4JYD - chain A; structure by X-ray diffraction, 1.71 A resolution.

Chain A:
Protein: Fefe-hydrogenase maturase
Source organism: Thermotoga maritima
Reference sequence: Q9X0Z6 (Q9X0Z6_THEMA); numbering as in UniProt (aligned over 1-348)
Sequence (348 residues; each row starts with the number of its first residue):
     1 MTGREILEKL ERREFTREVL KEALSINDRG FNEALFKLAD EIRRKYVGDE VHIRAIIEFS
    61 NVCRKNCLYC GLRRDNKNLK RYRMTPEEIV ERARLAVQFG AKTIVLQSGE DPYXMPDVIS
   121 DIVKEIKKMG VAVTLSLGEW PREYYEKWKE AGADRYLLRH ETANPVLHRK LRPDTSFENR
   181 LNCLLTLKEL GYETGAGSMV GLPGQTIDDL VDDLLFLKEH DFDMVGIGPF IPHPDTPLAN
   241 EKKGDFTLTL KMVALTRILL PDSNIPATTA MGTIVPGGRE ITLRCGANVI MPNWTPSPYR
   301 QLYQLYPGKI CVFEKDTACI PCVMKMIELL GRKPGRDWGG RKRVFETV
Unresolved in the structure: 348
Modified positions: OTY (2-hydroxy-L-tyrosine) at position 114
Metal / ion sites: 4Fe-4S cluster Fe: Cys-63, Cys-67, Cys-70 (together with S-adenosylhomocysteine); Fe ion: Cys-311, Cys-319 (together with hydrosulfuric acid)
Small-molecule neighbours:
  - chapso (1N7), molecule 1: Arg-29, Glu-33, Phe-36, Phe-246, Thr-247, Leu-250, Val-275, Ile-281
  - chapso (1N7), molecule 2: Glu-33, Phe-36, Lys-37, Asp-40, Arg-284, Cys-285
  - chapso (1N7), molecule 3: Pro-321, Met-324, Lys-325, Glu-328, Pro-334
  - CPS (3-[(3-cholamidopropyl)dimethylammonio]-1-propanesulfonate): Val-97, Gln-98, Phe-99, Gly-100, Pro-321, Met-324
  - hydrosulfuric acid (H2S), molecule 1: Arg-279, Cys-311, Cys-319, Cys-322, Val-323
  - hydrosulfuric acid (H2S), molecule 2: Cys-311, Glu-314, Ala-318, Cys-319, Cys-322
  - S-adenosylhomocysteine (SAH): Tyr-69, Cys-70, Gln-107, Ser-108, Gly-109, Glu-110, Ser-136, Leu-137, Gly-138, Leu-158, Arg-159, Glu-161, Arg-172, Arg-180, Met-199, Pro-229, Phe-230, Ile-231, Tyr-303, Leu-305, Tyr-306
  - 4Fe-4S cluster (SF4): Cys-63, Lys-65, Cys-67, Tyr-69, Cys-70, Leu-72, Arg-73, Gly-109, Glu-110, Arg-172, Leu-305
UniProt features mapped onto this chain:
  - binding site ([4Fe-4S] cluster): Cys-63, Cys-67, Cys-70
  - binding site ([2Fe-2S] cluster): Cys-311, Cys-319, Cys-322
  - mutagenesis: Cys-63 (C63A: Eliminates binding of one iron-sulfur cluster; when associated with A-67 and A-70), Cys-67 (C67A: Eliminates binding of one iron-sulfur cluster; when associated with A-63 and A-70), Cys-70 (C70A: Eliminates binding of one iron-sulfur cluster; when associated with A-63 and A-67)

Summary:
Chain A binds 4Fe-4S cluster, S-adenosylhomocysteine, compound CPS, 3 copies of chapso and hydrosulfuric acid.
Cys-63, Cys-67 and Cys-70 form the 4Fe-4S cluster Fe site. Curated annotation (UniProt) lists 3 [4Fe-4S]
cluster-binding residues, 3 [2Fe-2S] cluster-binding residues and 3 mutagenesis sites.
Chain A is Fefe-hydrogenase maturase (Thermotoga maritima); the structure, X-ray snapshots of possible
intermediates in the time course of synthesis and degradation of protein-bound Fe4S4 ..., was determined by
X-ray diffraction (same publication as 4JXC, 4JY8, 4JY9, 4JYE and 4JYF).
